PDB entry 3DEP | X-ray diffraction, 2.70 A resolution | chains A and B

# Chain A
Protein: Signal recognition particle 43 kDa protein
Organism: Arabidopsis thaliana
Reference sequence: O22265 (SR43C_ARATH); numbering as in UniProt (aligned over 85-267)
Sequence (183 residues; each row starts with the number of its first residue):
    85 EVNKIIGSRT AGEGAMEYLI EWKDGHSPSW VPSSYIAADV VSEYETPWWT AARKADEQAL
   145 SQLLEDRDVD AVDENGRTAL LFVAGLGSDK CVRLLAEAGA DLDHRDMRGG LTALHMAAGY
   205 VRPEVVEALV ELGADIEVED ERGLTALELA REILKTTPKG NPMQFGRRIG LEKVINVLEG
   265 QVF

# Chain B
Protein: Ypggsfdplgla
Sequence (12 residues; each row starts with the number of its first residue):
   156 YPGGSFDPLG LA

# Interface between chain A and chain B
Residue-residue contacts (17):
  Arg161(A) with Pro163(B), hydrogen bond (side chain-backbone)
  Leu170(A) with Leu166(B), hydrophobic
  Leu195(A) with Pro163(B), hydrophobic
  His199(A) with Phe161(B)
  Met200(A) with Pro163(B), hydrophobic; Leu164(B), hydrophobic
  Gly203(A) with Phe161(B)
  Tyr204(A) with Phe161(B); Asp162(B), hydrogen bond; Pro163(B); Leu164(B), hydrogen bond (side chain-backbone); Leu166(B), hydrophobic
  Arg226(A) with Tyr156(B), hydrogen bond
  Leu233(A) with Tyr156(B), hydrophobic
  Thr240(A) with Gly158(B), hydrogen bond (side chain-backbone); Gly159(B), hydrogen bond (side chain-backbone)
  Arg251(A) with Gly159(B)
Interface residues without a listed pair, chain A (14 interface residues in all): Phe166, Gly169, Ile237
Interface residues without a listed pair, chain B (9 interface residues in all): Gly165

# Summary
The interface between chain A and chain B involves 14 residues on one side and 9 on the other, with 6 hydrogen
bonds. Polar pairs include Arg161(A)-Pro163(B), Tyr204(A)-Asp162(B) and Tyr204(A)-Leu164(B).
Chain A is Signal recognition particle 43 kDa protein (Arabidopsis thaliana) and chain B is Ypggsfdplgla; the
structure, Structural basis for specific substrate recognition by the chloroplast signal recognition particle
protein cpSRP43, was determined by X-ray diffraction, deposited together with 3DEO.
